5EHH - chains A and B; structure by X-ray diffraction, 2.38 A resolution.

== Chain A ==
Name: Dipeptidyl peptidase 3
Source organism: Homo sapiens
Notes: EC 3.4.14.4
UniProt: Q9NY33 (DPP3_HUMAN); residues 1-726 here = UniProt positions 1-726
Amino-acid sequence (726 residues; numbered 1 to 726; the number before each row is that of its first residue):
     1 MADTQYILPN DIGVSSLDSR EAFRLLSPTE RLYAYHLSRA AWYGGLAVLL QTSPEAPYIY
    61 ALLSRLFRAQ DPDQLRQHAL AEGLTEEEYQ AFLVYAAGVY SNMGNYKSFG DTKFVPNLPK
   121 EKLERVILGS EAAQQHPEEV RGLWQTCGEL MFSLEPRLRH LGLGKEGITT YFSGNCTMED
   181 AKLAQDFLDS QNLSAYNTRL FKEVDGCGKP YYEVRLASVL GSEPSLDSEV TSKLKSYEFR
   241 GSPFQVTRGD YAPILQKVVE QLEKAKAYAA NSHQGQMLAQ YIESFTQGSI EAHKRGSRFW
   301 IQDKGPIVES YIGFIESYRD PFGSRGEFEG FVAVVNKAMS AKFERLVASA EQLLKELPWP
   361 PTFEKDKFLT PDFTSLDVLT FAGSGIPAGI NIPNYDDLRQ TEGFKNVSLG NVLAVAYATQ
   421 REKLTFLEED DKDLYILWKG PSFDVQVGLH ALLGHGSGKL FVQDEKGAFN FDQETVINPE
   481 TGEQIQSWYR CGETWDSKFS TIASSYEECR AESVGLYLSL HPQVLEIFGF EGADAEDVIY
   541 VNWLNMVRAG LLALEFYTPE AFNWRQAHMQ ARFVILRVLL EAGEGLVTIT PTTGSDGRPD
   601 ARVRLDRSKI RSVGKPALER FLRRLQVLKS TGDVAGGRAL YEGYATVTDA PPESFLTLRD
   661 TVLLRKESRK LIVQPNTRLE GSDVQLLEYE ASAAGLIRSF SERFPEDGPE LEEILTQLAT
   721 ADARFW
Not modelled in the structure: 1-2
Differences from the reference sequence: engineered mutation Ser19 (Cys in Q9NY33), Cys207 (Glu in Q9NY33), Ala451 (Glu in Q9NY33), Cys491 (Ser in Q9NY33), Ser519 (Cys in Q9NY33), Ser654 (Cys in Q9NY33)
UniProt features mapped onto this chain:
  - binding site (Zn(2+)): His450, His455, Glu508
  - modified residue: Ala2 (N-acetylalanine)
Metal / ion sites: Mg2+ site 1: Asn102, Ser108, Ser384; Mg2+ site 2: Gly164, Gly167; K+: Ser317, Gly323, Asp496, Ser504; Zn2+: His450, His455, Glu508 (shared with Pro2(B) of chain B)
From the paper describing this entry:
  - catalytic residues: His568 (proposed by the authors, not directly observed)

== Chain B ==
Name: Endomorphin-2
Amino-acid sequence (5 residues; each row starts with the number of its first residue):
     1 YPFFX
Modified positions: NH2 (amino group) at position 5
Metal / ion sites: Zn2+: Pro2 (shared with His450(A), His455(A), Glu508(A) of chain A)
From the paper describing this entry:
  - Zn2+ coordination: Pro2

== Interface between chain A and chain B ==
Pairs across the interface - 31 pairs, chain A then chain B:
  Phe109(A) with Phe4(B), hydrophobic
  Glu316(A) with Tyr1(B), hydrogen bond (side chain-backbone); Pro2(B)
  Tyr318(A) with Pro2(B)
  Ile386(A) with Phe4(B)
  Pro387(A) with Pro2(B), hydrophobic; Phe3(B); Phe4(B), hydrophobic
  Ala388(A) with Phe3(B), hydrogen bond (backbone-backbone)
  Gly389(A) with Pro2(B); Phe3(B), hydrogen bond (backbone-backbone)
  Ile390(A) with Tyr1(B); Pro2(B), hydrophobic
  Asn391(A) with Tyr1(B), hydrogen bond (backbone-backbone)
  Asn394(A) with Tyr1(B), hydrogen bond (side chain-backbone)
  Arg399(A) with Tyr1(B)
  Val447(A) with Phe3(B), hydrophobic
  His450(A) with Pro2(B); Phe3(B)
  His455(A) with Tyr1(B); Pro2(B)
  Trp495(A) with Tyr1(B)
  Glu507(A) with Tyr1(B)
  Glu508(A) with Pro2(B)
  Glu512(A) with Phe3(B)
  His568(A) with Pro2(B); Phe3(B); Phe4(B), hydrogen bond (side chain-backbone)
  Arg572(A) with Phe3(B); Phe4(B), hydrogen bond (side chain-backbone)
  Arg669(A) with NH2_5(B)
Other interface residues (no listed pair), chain A (25 interface residues in all): Ile392, Asp396, Gln446, Asp496
From the paper, about this interface:
  - residue pairs: Asn391(A)-Tyr1(B) (hydrogen bond), Asn394(A)-Tyr1(B) (hydrogen bond)

== In short ==
25 residues of chain A and 5 residues of chain B are in contact; the contacts include 7 hydrogen bonds. Polar
contacts include Glu316(A)-Tyr1(B), Asn394(A)-Tyr1(B) and His568(A)-Phe4(B). The authors report hydrogen bonds
between Asn391(A) and Tyr1(B) and Asn394(A) and Tyr1(B). The paper reports the catalytic residue His568(A);
Zn2+ coordination by Pro2(B).
Chain A is Dipeptidyl peptidase 3 (Homo sapiens) and chain B is Endomorphin-2; the structure, Structure of
human DPP3 in complex with endomorphin-2, was determined by X-ray diffraction together with 5E2Q, 5E33, 5E3A,
5E3C and 5EGY from the same study.
